PDB entry 3DWM | X-ray diffraction, 2.69 A resolution | chain A

[Chain A]
Name: 9.5 kDa culture filtrate antigen cfp10A
Organism: Mycobacterium tuberculosis
UniProt: P0A646 (CF1A_MYCTU); residues 1-93 here = UniProt positions 1-93
Chain sequence (93 residues; row label = number of the first residue in the row):
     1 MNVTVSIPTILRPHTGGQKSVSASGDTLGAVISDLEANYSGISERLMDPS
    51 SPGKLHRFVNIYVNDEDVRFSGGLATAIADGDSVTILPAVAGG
Disordered / not traced: 1, 91-93
What the authors report for this chain:
  - conformationally variable residues (order/disorder transition): Ala91 to Gly93

[Summary]
The paper reports conformational variability at Ala91.
Chain A is 9.5 kDa culture filtrate antigen cfp10A (Mycobacterium tuberculosis); the structure, Crystal
structure of Mycobacterium tuberculosis CysO, an antigen, was determined by X-ray diffraction together with
3DWG and 3DWI from the same study.
